PDB entry 1MMV | X-ray diffraction, 2.00 A resolution | chains A and B

# Chain A (and B)
Name: nitric-oxide synthase, brain
Organism: Rattus norvegicus
Notes: EC 1.14.13.39; fragment: heme domain; chain B of this document is another copy of the same molecule, construct and numbering; everything in this record applies to it too
UniProtKB: P29476 (NOS1_RAT); residues 299-717 here = UniProt positions 299-717
Amino-acid sequence (419 residues; numbered 299 to 717; the number before each row is that of its first residue):
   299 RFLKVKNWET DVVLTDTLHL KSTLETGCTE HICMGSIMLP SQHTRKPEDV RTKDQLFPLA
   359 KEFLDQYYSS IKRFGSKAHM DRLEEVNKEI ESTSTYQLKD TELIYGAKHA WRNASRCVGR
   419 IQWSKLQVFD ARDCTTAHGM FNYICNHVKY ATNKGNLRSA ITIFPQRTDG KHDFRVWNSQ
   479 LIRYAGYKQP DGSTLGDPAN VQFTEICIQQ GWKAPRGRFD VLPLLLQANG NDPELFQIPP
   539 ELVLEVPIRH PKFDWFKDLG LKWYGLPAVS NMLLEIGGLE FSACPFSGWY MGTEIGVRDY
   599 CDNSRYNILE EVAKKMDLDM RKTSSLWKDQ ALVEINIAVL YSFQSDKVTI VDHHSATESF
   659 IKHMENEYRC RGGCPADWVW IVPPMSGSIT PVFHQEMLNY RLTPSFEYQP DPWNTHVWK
Disordered / not traced: 339-349, 717 (chain B: 339-348)
Ion coordination: Zn2+: Cys-326, Cys-331 (shared with Cys-326(B), Cys-331(B) of chain B); heme Fe near Cys-415 (its only coordinating residue here)
Ligand contacts:
  - N-omega-propyl-L-arginine (3AR): Gln-478, Tyr-562, Pro-565, Ala-566, Val-567, Phe-584, Ser-585, Gly-586, Trp-587, Tyr-588, Glu-592, Asp-597
  - tetrahydrobiopterin (H4B), molecule 1: Trp-306, Trp-676, Phe-691, His-692, Gln-693, Glu-694
  - tetrahydrobiopterin (H4B), molecule 2: Ser-334, Met-336, Arg-596, Val-677, Trp-678
  - heme (HEM): Trp-409, Ala-412, Arg-414, Cys-415, Val-416, Gly-417, Gln-420, Leu-424, Ser-457, Met-570, Phe-584, Ser-585, Gly-586, Trp-587, Met-589, Glu-592, Val-649, Trp-678, Phe-704, Tyr-706
Curated features (UniProtKB/Swiss-Prot):
  - binding site ((6R)-L-erythro-5,6,7,8-tetrahydrobiopterin): Ser-334, Val-677, Trp-678, Phe-691
  - binding site (heme b): Cys-415, Tyr-706
  - binding site (L-arginine): Gln-478, Trp-587, Tyr-588, Glu-592
  - mutagenesis: Tyr-588 (Y588F: No decrease in nitric-oxide synthase activity; Y588H: 50% decrease of nitric-oxide synthase activity; Y588S: 30% decrease of nitric-oxide synthase activity)

# Chain A / chain B interface
Residue-residue contacts - 121 pairs, chain A then chain B:
  Leu-301(A) with Ile-330(B), hydrophobic
  Trp-306(A) with Met-336(B); Leu-337(B), hydrophobic
  Glu-307(A) with Asn-601(B), hydrogen bond; Ser-602(B), hydrogen bond (backbone-side chain)
  Ser-320(A) with His-329(B)
  Leu-322(A) with His-329(B)
  Glu-323(A) with Glu-328(B)
  Thr-324(A) with Thr-327(B), hydrogen bond (side chain-backbone); Glu-328(B), hydrogen bond (backbone-backbone); His-329(B); Ile-330(B)
  Cys-326(A) with Cys-326(B), hydrophobic; Thr-327(B); Glu-328(B); Cys-331(B), hydrophobic
  Thr-327(A) with Thr-324(B), hydrogen bond (backbone-side chain); Cys-326(B)
  Glu-328(A) with Leu-322(B); Glu-323(B); Thr-324(B), hydrogen bond (backbone-backbone); Cys-326(B), hydrogen bond (backbone-backbone); Thr-327(B)
  His-329(A) with Ser-320(B); Thr-321(B); Leu-322(B); Thr-324(B); Tyr-698(B)
  Ile-330(A) with Leu-301(B), hydrophobic; Thr-324(B); Leu-696(B), hydrophobic; Asn-697(B); Tyr-698(B), hydrophobic
  Cys-331(A) with Cys-326(B), hydrophobic; Cys-331(B), hydrophobic; Leu-696(B); Asn-697(B), hydrogen bond (backbone-backbone)
  Met-332(A) with Leu-696(B), hydrophobic
  Ser-334(A) with Trp-676(B); Glu-694(B); Met-695(B), hydrogen bond (side chain-backbone)
  Ile-335(A) with Glu-694(B); Met-695(B)
  Met-336(A) with Trp-306(B); Glu-694(B), hydrogen bond (backbone-side chain)
  Val-595(A) with Ser-686(B)
  Arg-596(A) with Ser-686(B); Phe-691(B); His-692(B)
  Asp-600(A) with His-692(B), salt bridge
  Asn-601(A) with Glu-307(B), hydrogen bond (backbone-side chain)
  Ser-602(A) with Glu-307(B), hydrogen bond (side chain-backbone)
  Lys-620(A) with Gln-642(B), hydrogen bond
  Thr-621(A) with Asp-650(B), hydrogen bond; His-652(B); Ser-653(B), hydrogen bond
  Ser-622(A) with Leu-638(B); Gln-642(B), hydrogen bond; Asp-650(B)
  Ser-623(A) with Ile-635(B)
  Leu-624(A) with Asn-634(B); Ile-635(B), hydrophobic; Leu-638(B), hydrophobic; His-651(B)
  Lys-626(A) with Ile-687(B)
  Asp-627(A) with Val-631(B); His-651(B), salt bridge; His-652(B), salt bridge; Met-683(B); Ser-684(B), hydrogen bond
  Gln-628(A) with Val-631(B); Glu-632(B), hydrogen bond; Ile-635(B)
  Leu-630(A) with Ile-687(B), hydrophobic
  Val-631(A) with Leu-624(B); Asp-627(B); Gln-628(B); Val-631(B), hydrophobic
  Glu-632(A) with Gln-628(B), hydrogen bond
  Asn-634(A) with Leu-624(B)
  Ile-635(A) with Ser-623(B); Leu-624(B), hydrophobic; Gln-628(B)
  Leu-638(A) with Ser-622(B); Leu-624(B), hydrophobic
  Gln-642(A) with Ser-622(B), hydrogen bond
  Asp-650(A) with Thr-621(B), hydrogen bond; Ser-622(B)
  His-651(A) with Leu-624(B); Asp-627(B), salt bridge
  His-652(A) with Asp-627(B), salt bridge
  Trp-676(A) with Ser-334(B); Val-677(B), hydrophobic
  Val-677(A) with Trp-676(B), hydrophobic
  Pro-682(A) with Ser-684(B); Gly-685(B), hydrogen bond (backbone-backbone); Ser-686(B), hydrogen bond (backbone-backbone)
  Met-683(A) with Asp-627(B); Ser-684(B)
  Ser-684(A) with Asp-627(B), hydrogen bond; Pro-682(B); Met-683(B); Ser-684(B)
  Gly-685(A) with Pro-682(B), hydrogen bond (backbone-backbone)
  Ser-686(A) with Val-595(B); Arg-596(B); Pro-682(B), hydrogen bond (backbone-backbone)
  Ile-687(A) with Leu-630(B), hydrophobic
  Phe-691(A) with Arg-596(B)
  His-692(A) with Arg-596(B); Asp-600(B), salt bridge
  Glu-694(A) with Ser-334(B); Ile-335(B); Met-336(B), hydrogen bond (side chain-backbone)
  Met-695(A) with Ser-334(B), hydrogen bond (backbone-side chain)
  Leu-696(A) with Ile-330(B), hydrophobic; Cys-331(B); Met-332(B), hydrophobic
  Asn-697(A) with Ile-330(B); Cys-331(B), hydrogen bond (backbone-backbone)
  Tyr-698(A) with His-329(B)
Other interface residues (no listed pair), chain A (64 interface residues in all): Lys-302, Val-303, His-317, Thr-321, Gly-333, Leu-337, Leu-607, Ser-653, Gln-693
Other interface residues (no listed pair), chain B (62 interface residues in all): Val-303, His-317, Gly-333, Leu-607, Lys-626, Gln-693

# Summary
The interface between chain A and chain B involves 64 residues on one side and 62 on the other, with 29
hydrogen bonds and 6 salt bridges. Polar pairs include Asp-600(A)/His-692(B), Asp-627(A)/His-651(B) and
Asp-627(A)/His-652(B). Bound to chain A: heme, tetrahydrobiopterin and N-omega-propyl-L-arginine.
Chain A and chain B are both nitric-oxide synthase, brain (Rattus norvegicus); the structure, Rat neuronal NOS
heme domain with NG-propyl-L-arginine bound, was determined by X-ray diffraction together with 1MMW from the
same study.
